8ANC - chains A and P; structure by X-ray diffraction, 1.11 A resolution.

Chain A:
Name: 14-3-3 protein sigma
Source organism: Homo sapiens
Reference sequence: P31947 (1433S_HUMAN); residues 1-231 here = UniProt positions 1-231
Chain sequence (236 residues; row label = number of the first residue in the row; numbers below 1 keep their minus sign (Gly-4 is residue -4)):
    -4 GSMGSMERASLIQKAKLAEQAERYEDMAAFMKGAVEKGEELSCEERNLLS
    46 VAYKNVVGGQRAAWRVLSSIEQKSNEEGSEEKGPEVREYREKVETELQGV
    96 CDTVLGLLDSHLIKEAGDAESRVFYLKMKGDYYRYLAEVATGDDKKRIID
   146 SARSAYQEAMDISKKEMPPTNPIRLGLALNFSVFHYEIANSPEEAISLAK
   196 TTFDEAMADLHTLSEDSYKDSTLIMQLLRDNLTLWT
Construct notes: expression tag (-4 to 0)
Curated features (UniProtKB/Swiss-Prot):
  - site (Interaction with phosphoserine on interacting protein): Arg56, Arg129
  - modified residue (Phosphoserine): Ser5, Ser74

Chain P:
Name: NAD-dependent protein deacetylase sirtuin-3, mitochondrial
Notes: EC 2.3.1.286
Reference sequence: Q9NTG7 (SIR3_HUMAN); residue numbers follow UniProt; this construct covers 98-108
Chain sequence (11 residues; row label = number of the first residue in the row):
    98 GRRSISFSVGA
Not modelled in the structure: 98
Modified positions: Ser103 (phosphoserine; SEP)

Interface between chain A and chain P:
Pairs across the interface (33):
  Asn42(A) - Val106(P)
  Ser45(A) - Ser105(P)  hydrogen bond
  Ser45(A) - Val106(P)
  Val46(A) - Val106(P)  hydrophobic
  Lys49(A) - Ser105(P)  hydrogen bond (side chain-backbone)
  Lys49(A) - Gly107(P)  hydrogen bond (side chain-backbone)
  Arg56(A) - Ser103(P)
  Lys122(A) - Phe104(P)  hydrogen bond (side chain-backbone)
  Lys122(A) - Ser105(P)  hydrogen bond
  Asp126(A) - Ser105(P)
  Arg129(A) - Ser103(P)
  Tyr130(A) - Ser103(P)
  Gly171(A) - Phe104(P)
  Leu174(A) - Ile102(P)
  Leu174(A) - Ser103(P)
  Leu174(A) - Phe104(P)
  Asn175(A) - Ser103(P)
  Asn175(A) - Phe104(P)  hydrogen bond (side chain-backbone)
  Val178(A) - Ile102(P)
  Tyr181(A) - Ser101(P)
  Glu182(A) - Arg100(P)
  Glu182(A) - Ser101(P)  hydrogen bond
  Leu218(A) - Phe104(P)  hydrophobic
  Ile219(A) - Phe104(P)  hydrophobic
  Leu222(A) - Ile102(P)
  Leu222(A) - Phe104(P)  hydrophobic
  Leu222(A) - Ser105(P)
  Asn226(A) - Ser101(P)
  Asn226(A) - Ile102(P)  hydrogen bond (side chain-backbone)
  Leu229(A) - Arg99(P)
  Leu229(A) - Arg100(P)
  Leu229(A) - Ile102(P)  hydrophobic
  Trp230(A) - Ser101(P)  hydrogen bond
Also at the interface, not in a pair above, chain A (22 interface residues in all): Pro167

In short:
22 residues of chain A and 9 residues of chain P are in contact; the contacts include 9 hydrogen bonds. Polar
pairs include Ser45(A)-Ser105(P), Lys49(A)-Ser105(P) and Lys49(A)-Gly107(P).
Chain A is 14-3-3 protein sigma (Homo sapiens) and chain P is NAD-dependent protein deacetylase sirtuin-3,
mitochondrial; the structure, 14-3-3 sigma sirtuin-3 phospho-peptide complex, was determined by X-ray
diffraction.
